9GUP - chains A and Q of the 23 polymer chains in the assembly; structure by electron microscopy, 2.80 A resolution.

== Chain A ==
Molecule: 16S ribosomal RNA
Organism: Escherichia coli K-12
Sequence (1541 nucleotides; row label = number of the first residue in the row):
     1 AAAUUGAAGAGUUUGAUCAUGGCUCAGAUUGAACGCUGGCGGCAGGCCUA
    51 ACACAUGCAAGUCGAACGGUAACAGGAAGAAGCUUGCUUCUUUGCUGACG
   101 AGUGGCGGACGGGUGAGUAAUGUCUGGGAAACUGCCUGAUGGAGGGGGAU
   151 AACUACUGGAAACGGUAGCUAAUACCGCAUAACGUCGCAAGACCAAAGAG
   201 GGGUACCUUCGGGCCUCUUGCCAUCGGAUGUGCCCAGAUGGGAUUAGCUA
   251 GUAGGUGGGGUAACGGCUCACCUAGGCGACGAUCCCUAGCUGGUCUGAGA
   301 GGAUGACCAGCCACACUGGAACUGAGACACGGUCCAGACUCCUACGGGAG
   351 GCAGCAGUGGGGAAUAUUGCACAAUGGGCGCAAGCCUGAUGCAGCCAUGC
   401 CGCGUGUAUGAAGAAGGCCUUCGGGUUGUAAAGUACUUUCAGCGGGGAGG
   451 AAGGGAGUAAAGUUAAUACCUUUGCUCAUUGACGUUACCCGCAGAAGAAG
   501 CACCGGCUAACUCCGUGCCAGCAGCCXCGGUAAUACGGAGGGUGCAAGCG
   551 UUAAUCGGAAUUACUGGGCGUAAAGCGCACGCAGGCGGUUUGUUAAGUCA
   601 GAUGUGAAAUCCCCGGGCUCAACCUGGGAACUGCAUCUGAUACUGGCAAG
   651 CUUGAGUCUCGUAGAGGGGGGUAGAAUUCCAGGUGUAGCGGUGAAAUGCG
   701 UAGAGAUCUGGAGGAAUACCGGUGGCGAAGGCGGCCCCCUGGACGAAGAC
   751 UGACGCUCAGGUGCGAAAGCGUGGGGAGCAAACAGGAUUAGAUACCCUGG
   801 UAGUCCACGCCGUAAACGAUGUCGACUUGGAGGUUGUGCCCUUGAGGCGU
   851 GGCUUCCGGAGCUAACGCGUUAAGUCGACCGCCUGGGGAGUACGGCCGCA
   901 AGGUUAAAACUCAAAUGAAUUGACGGGGGCCCGCACAAGCGGUGGAGCAU
   951 GUGGUUUAAUUCGAUGXAACGCGAAGAACCUUACCUGGUCUUGACAUCCA
  1001 CGGAAGUUUUCAGAGAUGAGAAUGUGCCUUCGGGAACCGUGAGACAGGUG
  1051 CUGCAUGGCUGUCGUCAGCUCGUGUUGUGAAAUGUUGGGUUAAGUCCCGC
  1101 AACGAGCGCAACCCUUAUCCUUUGUUGCCAGCGGUCCGGCCGGGAACUCA
  1151 AAGGAGACUGCCAGUGAUAAACUGGAGGAAGGUGGGGAUGACGUCAAGUC
  1201 AUCAUGGCCCUUACGACCAGGGCUACACACGUGCUACAAUGGCGCAUACA
  1251 AAGAGAAGCGACCUCGCGAGAGCAAGCGGACCUCAUAAAGUGCGUCGUAG
  1301 UCCGGAUUGGAGUCUGCAACUCGACUCCAUGAAGUCGGAAUCGCUAGUAA
  1351 UCGUGGAUCAGAAUGCCACGGUGAAUACGUUCCCGGGCCUUGUACACACC
  1401 GCCCGUXACACCAUGGGAGUGGGUUGCAAAAGAAGUAGGUAGCUUAACCU
  1451 UCGGGAGGGCGCUUACCACUUUGUGAUUCAUGACUGGGGUGAAGUCGUAA
  1501 CAAGGUAACCGUAGGGGAACCUGCGGUUGGAUCACCUCCUU
Disordered / not traced: 1492-1493
Modified residues: PSU (pseudouridine-5'-monophosphate) at position 516, G7M (N7-methyl-guanosine-5'-monophosphate) at position 527, 2MG (2N-methylguanosine-5'-monophosphate) at position 966, 5MC (5-methylcytidine-5'-monophosphate) at position 967, 2MG (2N-methylguanosine-5'-monophosphate) at position 1207, 4OC (4n,o2'-methylcytidine-5'-monophosphate) at position 1402, 5MC (5-methylcytidine-5'-monophosphate) at position 1407, UR3 (3-methyluridine-5'-monophoshate) at position 1498, 2MG (2N-methylguanosine-5'-monophosphate) at position 1516, MA6 (6N-dimethyladenosine-5'-monophoshate) at position 1518, MA6 (6N-dimethyladenosine-5'-monophoshate) at position 1519
Bound ions: Mg2+ site 1 near G21 (its only coordinating residue here); Mg2+ site 2: A59, U387; Mg2+ site 3 near G100 (its only coordinating residue here); Mg2+ site 4: A109, G331; Mg2+ site 5 near G111 (its only coordinating residue here); Mg2+ site 6: A116, G117, G289; Mg2+ site 7: A174, C175; Mg2+ site 8: U180, A195; Mg2+ site 9: G299, G558; Mg2+ site 10 near C352 (its only coordinating residue here); Mg2+ site 11: A509, A510; Mg2+ site 12: PSU_516, A533; 35 more Mg2+ sites not listed

== Chain Q ==
Name: 30S ribosomal protein S16
Organism: Escherichia coli K-12
Reference sequence: P0A7T3 (RS16_ECOLI); numbering as in UniProt (aligned over 1-82)
Amino-acid sequence (82 residues; each row starts with the number of its first residue):
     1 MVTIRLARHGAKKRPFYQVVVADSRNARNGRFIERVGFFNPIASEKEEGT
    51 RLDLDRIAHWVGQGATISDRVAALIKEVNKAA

== Interface between chain A and chain Q ==
Residue-residue contacts - 75 pairs, chain A then chain Q:
  C43(A) - Lys12(Q)  salt bridge to the phosphate
  A44(A) - Lys12(Q)  phosphate contact
  C110(A) - Arg25(Q)  hydrogen bond to the sugar
  G111(A) - Arg25(Q)  sugar contact
  G134(A) - Met1(Q)  base contact
  G134(A) - Arg25(Q)  base contact
  C135(A) - Met1(Q)  hydrogen bond to the base
  C136(A) - Met1(Q)  sugar contact
  C136(A) - Gly64(Q)  hydrogen bond to the sugar
  C136(A) - Thr66(Q)  sugar contact
  U137(A) - Gly62(Q)  sugar contact
  G227(A) - Gln63(Q)  hydrogen bond to the sugar
  A228(A) - Trp60(Q)  sugar contact
  A228(A) - Gln63(Q)  sugar contact
  U229(A) - Met1(Q)  base contact
  U229(A) - Val2(Q)  sugar contact
  U229(A) - Asp23(Q)  hydrogen bond to the sugar
  U229(A) - Ile33(Q)  sugar contact
  G230(A) - Asp23(Q)  sugar contact
  G230(A) - Arg25(Q)  hydrogen bond to the sugar
  G230(A) - Arg31(Q)  salt bridge to the phosphate
  U231(A) - Arg31(Q)  salt bridge to the phosphate
  A309(A) - Asn29(Q)  sugar contact
  A309(A) - Gly30(Q)  phosphate contact
  G310(A) - Gly30(Q)  phosphate contact
  G310(A) - Arg31(Q)  hydrogen bond to the phosphate
  C311(A) - Arg31(Q)  salt bridge to the phosphate
  A374(A) - Tyr17(Q)  hydrogen bond to the sugar
  A374(A) - Arg70(Q)  hydrogen bond to the phosphate
  U375(A) - Leu6(Q)  hydrogen bond to the sugar
  U375(A) - Arg28(Q)  hydrogen bond to the base
  U375(A) - Arg70(Q)  salt bridge to the phosphate
  G376(A) - Arg5(Q)  phosphate contact
  G376(A) - Leu6(Q)  phosphate contact
  G376(A) - Arg28(Q)  sugar contact
  G376(A) - Ser68(Q)  hydrogen bond to the phosphate
  G377(A) - Thr3(Q)  phosphate contact
  G377(A) - Arg5(Q)  salt bridge to the phosphate
  G377(A) - Ser24(Q)  sugar contact
  U390(A) - Arg28(Q)  hydrogen bond to the sugar
  G391(A) - Arg8(Q)  phosphate contact
  G391(A) - Arg28(Q)  salt bridge to the phosphate
  C392(A) - Arg8(Q)  salt bridge to the phosphate
  C392(A) - Lys12(Q)  phosphate contact
  C392(A) - Lys13(Q)  hydrogen bond to the phosphate
  A393(A) - Lys12(Q)  salt bridge to the phosphate
  A393(A) - Lys13(Q)  salt bridge to the phosphate
  G449(A) - Ile42(Q)  sugar contact
  G450(A) - Lys13(Q)  base contact
  G450(A) - Pro15(Q)  sugar contact
  G450(A) - Ile42(Q)  sugar contact
  A451(A) - Arg70(Q)  salt bridge to the phosphate
  A452(A) - Arg70(Q)  sugar contact
  A452(A) - Ala73(Q)  sugar contact
  U473(A) - Lys76(Q)  salt bridge to the phosphate
  C483(A) - Lys13(Q)  sugar contact
  A608(A) - Phe32(Q)  sugar contact
  G616(A) - Glu47(Q)  hydrogen bond to the sugar
  G617(A) - Arg14(Q)  sugar contact
  G617(A) - Ser44(Q)  sugar contact
  G617(A) - Glu47(Q)  sugar contact
  C618(A) - Arg14(Q)  hydrogen bond to the sugar
  C623(A) - Ala11(Q)  sugar contact
  C624(A) - Gly10(Q)  phosphate contact
  U625(A) - His9(Q)  phosphate contact
  U625(A) - Gly10(Q)  phosphate contact
  U625(A) - Phe16(Q)  phosphate contact
  U625(A) - Gln18(Q)  phosphate contact
  G626(A) - Gln18(Q)  hydrogen bond to the phosphate
  G626(A) - Arg35(Q)  salt bridge to the phosphate
  G626(A) - Phe38(Q)  sugar contact
  G626(A) - Glu48(Q)  sugar contact
  G626(A) - Arg51(Q)  hydrogen bond to the sugar
  G627(A) - Arg35(Q)  salt bridge to the phosphate
  G627(A) - Arg51(Q)  salt bridge to the phosphate
Also at the interface, not in a pair above, chain A (42 interface residues in all): G112, G378, G453
Also at the interface, not in a pair above, chain Q (44 interface residues in all): Ala27, Pro41, Asp69

== Summary ==
Chain A and chain Q form an interface of 42 and 44 residues respectively; the contacts include 18 hydrogen
bonds and 15 salt bridges. Among the polar pairs are C135(A)-Met1(Q), U375(A)-Arg28(Q) and C110(A)-Arg25(Q).
The Mg2+ site 2 is built by A59(A) and U387(A).
Chain A is 16S ribosomal RNA and chain Q is 30S ribosomal protein S16, both from Escherichia coli K-12; the
structure, 30S mRNA delivery complex (open head), was determined by electron microscopy, deposited together
with 9GUQ, 9GUR, 9GUS, 9GUT, 9GUU, 9GUV, 9GUW and 9GUX.
